PDB entry 8CD0 | electron microscopy, 2.42 A resolution | chains A and C

[Chain A]
Name: Bifunctional heparan sulfate N-deacetylase/N-sulfotransferase 1
From: Homo sapiens
Notes: EC 3.5.1.-, 2.8.2.8
UniProt: P52848 (NDST1_HUMAN); residue numbers follow UniProt; this construct covers 1-882
Sequence (882 residues; row label = number of the first residue in the row):
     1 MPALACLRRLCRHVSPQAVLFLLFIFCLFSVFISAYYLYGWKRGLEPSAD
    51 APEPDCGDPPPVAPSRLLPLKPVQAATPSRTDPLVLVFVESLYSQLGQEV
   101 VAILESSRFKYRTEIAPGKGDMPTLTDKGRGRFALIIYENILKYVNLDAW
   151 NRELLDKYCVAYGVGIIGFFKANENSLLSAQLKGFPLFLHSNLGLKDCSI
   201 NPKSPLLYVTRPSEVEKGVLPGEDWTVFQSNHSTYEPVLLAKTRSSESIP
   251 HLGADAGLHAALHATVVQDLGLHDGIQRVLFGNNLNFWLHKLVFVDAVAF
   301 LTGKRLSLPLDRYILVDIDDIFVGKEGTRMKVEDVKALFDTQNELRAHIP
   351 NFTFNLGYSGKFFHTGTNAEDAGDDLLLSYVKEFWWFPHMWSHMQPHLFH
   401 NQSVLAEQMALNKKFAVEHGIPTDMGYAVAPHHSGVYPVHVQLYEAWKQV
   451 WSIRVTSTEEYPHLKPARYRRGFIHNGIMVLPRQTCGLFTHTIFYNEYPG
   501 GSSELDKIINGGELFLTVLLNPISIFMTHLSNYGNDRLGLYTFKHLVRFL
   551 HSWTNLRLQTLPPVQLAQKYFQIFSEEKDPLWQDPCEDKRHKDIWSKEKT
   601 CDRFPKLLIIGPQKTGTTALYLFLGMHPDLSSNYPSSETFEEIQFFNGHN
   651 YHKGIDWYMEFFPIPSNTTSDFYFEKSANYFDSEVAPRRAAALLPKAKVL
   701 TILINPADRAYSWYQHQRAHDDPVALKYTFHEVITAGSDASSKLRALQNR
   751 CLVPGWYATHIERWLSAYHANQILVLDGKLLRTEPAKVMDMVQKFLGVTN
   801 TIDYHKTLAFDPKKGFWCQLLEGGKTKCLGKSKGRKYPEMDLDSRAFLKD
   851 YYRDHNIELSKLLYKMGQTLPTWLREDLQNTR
Unresolved in the structure: 1-82, 117-122, 171-196, 215-226, 242-264, 735-740, 819-827, 881-882
Cystine bridges: Cys586-Cys601, Cys818-Cys828
Bound ions: Ca2+ near Asp320 (its only coordinating residue here)
Residues lining bound ligands: adenosine-3'-5'-diphosphate (A3P): Pro612, Gln613, Lys614, Thr615, Gly616, Thr617, Thr618, Ala619, Phe623, Lys676, Ser712, Leu781, Arg782, Phe816, Trp817, Cys828, Ser832, Lys833, Gly834, Arg835, Tyr837
Swiss-Prot annotation at these positions:
  - active site: Lys614 (For sulfotransferase activity)
  - binding site (adenosine 3',5'-bisphosphate): Lys614 to Thr618, Ser712, Trp817, Lys833 to Tyr837
  - glycosylation (N-linked (GlcNAc...) asparagine): Asn231, Asn351, Asn401, Asn667
  - natural variant: Gly611 (G611S: In MRT46), Phe640 (F640L: In MRT46), Glu642 (E642D: In MRT46), Arg709 (R709Q: In MRT46)
  - mutagenesis: Lys614 (K614A: Loss of heparan sulfate-glucosamine N-sulfotransferase activity)
Reported in the primary citation:
  - conformationally variable residues (order/disorder transition): Asp319 to Val332, Cys486 to Gly512, Thr528 to Leu538
  - mutagenesis - D319A, D320A, H389A, H393A, H529A: abolished catalytic activity
  - catalytic residues: Asp319, His529 (proposed by the authors, not directly observed)

[Chain C]
Name: Nanobody nAb7
From: Lama glama
Notes: antibody fragment or engineered binder
Sequence (162 residues; numbered 1 to 162; the number before each row is that of its first residue):
     1 QVQLVESGGGSVQAGGSLRLSCAASGFNVDDYAIGWFRQSPGKEREGVSC
    51 IGGDGTTYYENSVKGRFTVSSDKRDNTVYLQMNNLRPEDTAIYFCAADRS
   101 KYCVGKYFSTPSQYDFWGRGTHVTVSSEPKTPKPQPAAGPGGQHHHHHHG
   151 AEQKLISEEDLS
Unresolved in the structure: 40-43, 126-162
Cystine bridges: Cys22-Cys95, Cys50-Cys103

[Interface between chain A and chain C]
Residue-residue contacts (27; chain A residue first):
  Glu459(A) with Arg99(C), salt bridge
  Leu464(A) with Ser100(C)
  Lys465(A) with Asp98(C), salt bridge; Arg99(C); Gln113(C), hydrogen bond (side chain-backbone); Asp115(C), salt bridge
  Pro466(A) with Tyr107(C)
  Tyr469(A) with Tyr107(C)
  Arg470(A) with Arg99(C)
  Thr485(A) with Arg99(C)
  Phe489(A) with Arg99(C); Phe116(C), hydrophobic
  His491(A) with Gln1(C); Val2(C); Phe116(C)
  Glu497(A) with Gln1(C)
  Pro499(A) with Phe116(C), hydrophobic
  Lys589(A) with Asp54(C); Thr56(C); Tyr58(C); Tyr102(C); Cys103(C)
  Arg590(A) with Arg99(C), hydrogen bond (side chain-backbone); Ser100(C); Tyr102(C)
  Asp593(A) with Lys101(C), salt bridge; Tyr102(C), hydrogen bond
Other interface residues (no listed pair), chain A (16 interface residues in all): His463, Asp588
Other interface residues (no listed pair), chain C (18 interface residues in all): Tyr32, Val104, Lys106
The authors on this interface:
  - specific contacts: Glu459(A)-Arg99(C) (salt bridge), Lys465(A)-Gln113(C) (hydrogen bond), Lys465(A)-Asp115(C) (salt bridge), Lys589(A)-Tyr58(C) (hydrogen bond), Arg590(A)-Arg99(C) (hydrogen bond), Asp593(A)-Tyr102(C) (hydrogen bond), Asp593(A)-Lys101(C) (salt bridge)
  - epitope / paratope residues, chain A: Glu459(A), Lys465(A), Lys589(A), Arg590(A), Asp593(A)
  - epitope / paratope residues, chain C: Tyr58(C), Arg99(C), Lys101(C), Tyr102(C), Gln113(C), Asp115(C)

[Overview]
The interface between chain A and chain C involves 16 residues on one side and 18 on the other; the contacts
include 3 hydrogen bonds and 4 salt bridges. Among the polar pairs are Glu459(A)-Arg99(C), Lys465(A)-Asp98(C)
and Lys465(A)-Asp115(C). The authors report salt bridges between Glu459(A) and Arg99(C), Lys465(A) and
Asp115(C) and Asp593(A) and Lys101(C); hydrogen bonds between Lys465(A) and Gln113(C), Lys589(A) and Tyr58(C)
and Arg590(A) and Arg99(C) among others. The paper reports catalytic residues Asp319(A) and His529(A); D319A,
D320A and H389A of chain A, among others, abolish catalytic activity; 5 substitutions were tested in all.
Here chain A is Bifunctional heparan sulfate N-deacetylase/N-sulfotransferase 1 (Homo sapiens) and chain C is
Nanobody nAb7 (Lama glama). Entry 8CD0 (Human heparan sulfate N-deacetylase-N-sulfotransferase 1 in complex
with calcium, 3'-phosphoadenosine-5'-phosphosulfate, and nanobody nAb7 (composite map and ...) was determined
by electron microscopy (same publication as 8CHS and 8CCY).
